Entry 4FN9 (X-ray diffraction, 3.00 A resolution); this record covers chain A.

[Chain A]
Protein: Steroid receptor 2
Amino-acid sequence (254 residues; numbered -4 to 249; the number before each row is that of its first residue; numbers below 1 keep their minus sign (Asn-4 is residue -4)):
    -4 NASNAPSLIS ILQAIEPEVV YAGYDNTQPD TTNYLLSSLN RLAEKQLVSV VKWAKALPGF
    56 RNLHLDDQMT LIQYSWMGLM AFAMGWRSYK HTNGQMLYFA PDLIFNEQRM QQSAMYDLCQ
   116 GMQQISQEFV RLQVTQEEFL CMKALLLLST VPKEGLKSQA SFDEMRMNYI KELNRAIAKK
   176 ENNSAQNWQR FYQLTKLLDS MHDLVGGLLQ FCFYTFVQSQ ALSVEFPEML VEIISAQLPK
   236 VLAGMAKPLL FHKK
Disordered / not traced: -4 to -2, 249
Small-molecule neighbours:
  - CPS (3-[(3-cholamidopropyl)dimethylammonio]-1-propanesulfonate): Gln205, Phe208, Tyr209, Val212, Gln213, Leu237
  - progesterone (STR): Leu31, Leu34, Asn35, Leu37, Ala38, Gln41, Trp71, Met72, Met75, Ala76, Met79, Arg82, Phe94, Met110, Met117, Leu203, Phe206, Cys207, Thr210, Phe221
What the authors report for this chain:
  - mutagenesis - A171V: increased signaling

[In short]
Bound to chain A: progesterone and compound CPS. From the paper: A171V increases signaling.
Chain A is Steroid receptor 2; the structure, X-ray Crystal structure of the Ancestral 3-keto steroid receptor
- Progesterone complex, was determined by X-ray diffraction (same publication as 4FNE).
